7Z1L - chains A and S of the 20 polymer chains in the assembly; structure by electron microscopy, 2.80 A resolution.

== Chain A ==
Name: DNA-directed RNA polymerase III subunit RPC1
From: Saccharomyces cerevisiae W303
Notes: EC 2.7.7.6
UniProt: P04051 (RPC1_YEAST); numbering as in UniProt (aligned over 1-1460)
Amino-acid sequence (1460 residues; row label = number of the first residue in the row):
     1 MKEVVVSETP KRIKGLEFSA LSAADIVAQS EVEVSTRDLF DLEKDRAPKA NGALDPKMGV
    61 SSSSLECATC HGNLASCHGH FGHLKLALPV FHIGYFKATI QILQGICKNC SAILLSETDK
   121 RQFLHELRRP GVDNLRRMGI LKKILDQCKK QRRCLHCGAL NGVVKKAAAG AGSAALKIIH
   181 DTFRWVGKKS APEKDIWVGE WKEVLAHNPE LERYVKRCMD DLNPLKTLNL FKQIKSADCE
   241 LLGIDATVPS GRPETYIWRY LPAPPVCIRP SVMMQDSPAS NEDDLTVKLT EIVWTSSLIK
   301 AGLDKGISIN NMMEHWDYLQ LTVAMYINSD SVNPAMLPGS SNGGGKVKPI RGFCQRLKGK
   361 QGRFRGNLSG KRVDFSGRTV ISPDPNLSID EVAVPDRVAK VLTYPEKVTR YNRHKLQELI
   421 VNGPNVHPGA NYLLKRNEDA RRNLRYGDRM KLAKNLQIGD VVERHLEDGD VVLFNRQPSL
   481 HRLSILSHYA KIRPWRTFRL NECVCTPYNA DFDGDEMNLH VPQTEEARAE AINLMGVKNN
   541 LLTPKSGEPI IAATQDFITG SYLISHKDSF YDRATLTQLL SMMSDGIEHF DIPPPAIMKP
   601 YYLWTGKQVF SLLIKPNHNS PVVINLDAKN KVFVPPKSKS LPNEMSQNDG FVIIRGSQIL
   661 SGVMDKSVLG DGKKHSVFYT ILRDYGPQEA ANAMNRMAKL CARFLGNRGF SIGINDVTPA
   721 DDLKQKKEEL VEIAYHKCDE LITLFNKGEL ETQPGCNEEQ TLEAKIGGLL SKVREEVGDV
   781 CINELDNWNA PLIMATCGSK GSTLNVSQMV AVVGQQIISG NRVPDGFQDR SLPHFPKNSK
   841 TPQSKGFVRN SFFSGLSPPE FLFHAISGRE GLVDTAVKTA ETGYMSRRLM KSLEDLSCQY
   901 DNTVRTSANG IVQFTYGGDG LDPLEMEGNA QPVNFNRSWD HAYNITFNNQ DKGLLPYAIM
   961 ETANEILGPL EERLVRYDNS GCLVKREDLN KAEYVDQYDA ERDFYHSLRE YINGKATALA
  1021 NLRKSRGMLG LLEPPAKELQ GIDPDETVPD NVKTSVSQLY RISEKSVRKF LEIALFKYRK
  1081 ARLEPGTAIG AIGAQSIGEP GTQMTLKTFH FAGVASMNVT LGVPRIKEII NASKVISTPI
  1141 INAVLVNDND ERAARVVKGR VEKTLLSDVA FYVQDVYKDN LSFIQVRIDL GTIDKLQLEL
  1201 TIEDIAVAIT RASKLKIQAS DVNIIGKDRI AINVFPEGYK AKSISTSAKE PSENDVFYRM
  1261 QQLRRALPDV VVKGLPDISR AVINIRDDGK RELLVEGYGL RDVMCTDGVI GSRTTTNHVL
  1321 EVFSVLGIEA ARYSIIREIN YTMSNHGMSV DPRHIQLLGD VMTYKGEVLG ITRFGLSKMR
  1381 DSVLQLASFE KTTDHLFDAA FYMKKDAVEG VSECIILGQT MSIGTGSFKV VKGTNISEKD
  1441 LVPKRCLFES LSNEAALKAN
Disordered / not traced: 341-346, 1237-1252, 1459-1460
Metal / ion sites: Zn2+ site 1: Cys67, Cys70, Cys77, His80; Zn2+ site 2: Cys107, Cys110, Cys154, Cys157; Mg2+: Asp511, Asp513 (shared with 1 residue of chain R)
Residues lining bound ligands: 4QM ((3R,5S,7R,8R,9S,10S,12S,13R,14S,17R)-10,13-dimethyl-17-[(2R)-pentan-2-yl]-2,3,4,5,6,7,8,9,11,12,14,15,16,17-tetradecahydro-1H-cyclopenta[a]phenanthrene-3,7,12-triol): Lys1134, Asp1277, Tyr1298, His1318, Leu1320, Glu1321
Curated features (UniProtKB/Swiss-Prot):
  - region: Pro858 to Glu870 (Bridging helix)
  - binding site (Zn(2+)): Cys67, Cys70, Cys77, His80, Cys107, Cys110, Cys154
  - binding site (Mg(2+)): Asp511, Asp513, Asp515

== Chain S ==
Molecule: Nt-DNA
Sequence (44 nucleotides; numbered 1 to 44; the number before each row is that of its first residue):
     1 GAATCTCTTA GCAACCATTA TTTTTTTGCC TTCCGAAAAT TTTG
Disordered / not traced: 1-19

== Interface between chain A and chain S ==
Contacting residue pairs - 7 pairs, chain A then chain S:
  Lys165(A) with DC34(S), phosphate contact; DG35(S), phosphate contact
  Ser1133(A) with DC30(S), phosphate contact
  Lys1134(A) with DT31(S), salt bridge to the phosphate
  Ser1213(A) with DA39(S), phosphate contact
  Lys1216(A) with DA38(S), salt bridge to the phosphate
  Phe1374(A) with DT31(S), sugar contact
Other interface residues (no listed pair), chain A (11 interface residues in all): Gln101, Lys142, Lys166, Asn1131, Ala1132
Other interface residues (no listed pair), chain S (7 interface residues in all): DC33

== Summary ==
The interface between chain A and chain S involves 11 residues on one side and 7 on the other, with 2 salt
bridges. Polar pairs include Lys1134(A)-DT31(S) and Lys1216(A)-DA38(S). Bound to chain A: compound 4QM.
Here chain A is DNA-directed RNA polymerase III subunit RPC1 (Saccharomyces cerevisiae W303) and chain S is
Nt-DNA. Entry 7Z1L (Structure of yeast RNA Polymerase III Pre-Termination Complex (PTC)) was determined by
electron microscopy, deposited together with 7Z1M, 7Z1N and 7Z1O.
